6INC - chain A; structure by X-ray diffraction, 1.60 A resolution.

# Chain A
Name: Alpha-acetolactate decarboxylase
Organism: Klebsiella pneumoniae
Notes: EC 4.1.1.5
UniProt: W9BHF3 (W9BHF3_KLEPN); residue numbers follow UniProt; this construct covers 1-259
Sequence (259 residues; each row starts with the number of its first residue):
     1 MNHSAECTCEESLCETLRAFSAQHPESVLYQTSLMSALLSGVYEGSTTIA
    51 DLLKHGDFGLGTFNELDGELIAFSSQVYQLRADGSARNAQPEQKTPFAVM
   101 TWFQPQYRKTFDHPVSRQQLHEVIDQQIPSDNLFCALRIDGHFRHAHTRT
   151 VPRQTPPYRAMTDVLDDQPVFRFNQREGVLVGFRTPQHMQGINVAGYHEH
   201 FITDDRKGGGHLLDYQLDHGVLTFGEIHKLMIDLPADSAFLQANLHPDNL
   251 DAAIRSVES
Disordered / not traced: 1-26, 245-259
Metal / ion sites: Zn2+: Glu69, His198, His200, His211; Na+ near Glu69 (its only coordinating residue here)

# Summary
Glu69, His198, His200 and His211 form the Zn2+ site.
Chain A is Alpha-acetolactate decarboxylase (Klebsiella pneumoniae); the structure, Crystal structure of an
acetolactate decarboxylase from Klebsiella pneumoniae, was determined by X-ray diffraction together with 6INB
from the same study.
